Entry 7VCN (X-ray diffraction, 2.34 A resolution); this record covers chains C and A.

# Chain C
Name: von Willebrand factor type A domain protein
From: Streptococcus oralis ATCC 35037
Reference sequence: D4FSQ3 (D4FSQ3_STROR); residue numbers follow UniProt; this construct covers 40-69
Chain sequence (30 residues; numbered 40 to 69; the number before each row is that of its first residue):
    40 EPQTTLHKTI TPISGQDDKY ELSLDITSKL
Metal / ion sites: Tb-Xo4 Tb near D56 (its only coordinating residue here)
Residues lining bound ligands: Tb-Xo4 (7MT): G54, Q55, D56

# Chain A
Name: von Willebrand factor type A domain protein
From: Streptococcus oralis ATCC 35037
Reference sequence: D4FSQ3 (D4FSQ3_STROR); residues 358-828 here = UniProt positions 358-828
Chain sequence (471 residues; each row starts with the number of its first residue):
   358 GIHHVSIKDV LSKYVQLLPN GSSEFRVVKE KDGSSEILTE NQVTFDTKTT SEGLVEVTAK
   418 FSPNYSLEDG ARYVLKFTVT SSQEALDAIA GDKKLEAGDA EGSDVNKLYS NKGASVTYSY
   478 GIGNSQTKTK EYSDNPTFKP SDPLTVPVEV EWQGVTGART VITADQPSNV ELKLVQKNKN
   538 GGSDNQDYRK TNVNVSKNVS NETRNFEKVA KGYQYDLIAP DVPAFTKEIK NVGTESNPSF
   598 KVIYKQLPSL TIKKVLEAEN NLNKEFRIKV KLTSPDSKPL NGTFGEITVV NGEAEIRVEK
   658 RKRWRGILSY LPRGTHYKVE EEAASTNGYH VTYENQEGDL NKDETSTVTN HKLPSLSVTK
   718 KVTGVFANLL KSFKITINIR DAQNSPLNGT YTATVNNKRT PLQFTNGRAS IDLNKDQTIK
   778 IDGLPLDSHY TVEEETNSSR GYQVSYENQE GKLDGDKSAT VTNNKNSVPE T
Not modelled in the structure: 722-727, 824-828
Metal / ion sites: terbium(III) ion near E807 (its only coordinating residue here)
Residues lining bound ligands: Tb-Xo4 (7MT): S498, D499, L501, K568, N594

# Chain C / chain A interface
Residue-residue contacts - 73 pairs, chain C then chain A:
  E40(C) with Y477(A); K485(A), salt bridge
  T43(C) with Y475(A), hydrogen bond; K487(A), hydrogen bond
  L45(C) with V473(A), hydrophobic; K487(A); E488(A); Y489(A), hydrophobic; D491(A)
  H46(C) with Y489(A); D491(A)
  K47(C) with D366(A), salt bridge; N468(A), hydrogen bond; Y489(A); D491(A), hydrogen bond (backbone-side chain); P493(A)
  I49(C) with S467(A); P493(A), hydrophobic; T494(A)
  I52(C) with T435(A)
  D56(C) with S498(A), hydrogen bond; K568(A), salt bridge
  D57(C) with V436(A); T437(A), hydrogen bond (backbone-side chain); S438(A), hydrogen bond; L443(A); P497(A); S498(A), hydrogen bond; K568(A), salt bridge
  K58(C) with V436(A); T437(A)
  Y59(C) with T435(A); V436(A), hydrogen bond (backbone-backbone); S438(A); F495(A); K496(A), hydrogen bond (side chain-backbone); P497(A)
  E60(C) with R383(A), salt bridge; K433(A); F434(A)
  L61(C) with D366(A); L432(A); K433(A); F434(A), hydrogen bond (backbone-backbone); V436(A), hydrophobic; S467(A); N468(A)
  S62(C) with R429(A); V431(A); L432(A)
  L63(C) with I364(A), hydrophobic; K365(A); D366(A); V431(A); L432(A), hydrogen bond (backbone-backbone); A471(A), hydrophobic; Y489(A)
  D64(C) with R429(A), salt bridge; Y430(A); V431(A); Y489(A), hydrogen bond (backbone-side chain)
  I65(C) with L424(A), hydrophobic; A428(A); R429(A); Y430(A), hydrogen bond (backbone-backbone); V473(A), hydrophobic
  T66(C) with A428(A); R429(A)
  S67(C) with D426(A); G427(A), hydrogen bond (backbone-backbone); A428(A)
  K68(C) with D426(A)
  L69(C) with D426(A), hydrogen bond (backbone-side chain)
Interface residues without a listed pair, chain C (23 interface residues in all): P41, T48
Interface residues without a listed pair, chain A (41 interface residues in all): I359, L368, L375, E425

# Overview
The interface between chain C and chain A involves 23 residues on one side and 41 on the other; the contacts
include 16 hydrogen bonds and 6 salt bridges. Polar pairs include E40(C)-K485(A), K47(C)-D366(A) and
D56(C)-K568(A). Tb-Xo4 is bound between chain C and chain A.
Chain C is von Willebrand factor type A domain protein and chain A is von Willebrand factor type A domain
protein, both from Streptococcus oralis ATCC 35037; the structure, Crystal Structure of PitA fragment from
pilus islet-2 of Streptococcus oralis with Tb-Xo4, was determined by X-ray diffraction together with 7F7Y,
7VCR, 7W6B and 7W7I from the same study.
